PDB entry 6HTB | X-ray diffraction, 2.70 A resolution | chains M and b of the 28 polymer chains in the assembly

# Chain M
Protein: Proteasome subunit beta type-7
From: Saccharomyces cerevisiae (strain ATCC 204508 / S288c)
Notes: EC 3.4.25.1
Reference sequence: P30657 (PSB7_YEAST); residues -12 to 233 here correspond to UniProt positions 21-266 (UniProt number = residue number + 33)
Sequence (246 residues; row label = number of the first residue in the row; numbers below 1 keep their minus sign (Thr-12 is residue -12)):
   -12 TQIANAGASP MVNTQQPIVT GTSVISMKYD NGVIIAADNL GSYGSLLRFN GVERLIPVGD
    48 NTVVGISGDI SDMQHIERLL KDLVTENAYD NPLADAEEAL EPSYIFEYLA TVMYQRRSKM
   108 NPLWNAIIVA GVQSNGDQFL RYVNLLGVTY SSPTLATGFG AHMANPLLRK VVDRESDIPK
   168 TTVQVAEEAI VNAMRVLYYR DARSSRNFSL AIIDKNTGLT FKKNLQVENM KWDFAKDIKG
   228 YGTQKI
Disordered / not traced: -12 to 0, 225-233

# Chain b
Protein: Proteasome subunit beta type-1
From: Saccharomyces cerevisiae (strain ATCC 204508 / S288c)
Notes: EC 3.4.25.1
Reference sequence: P38624 (PSB1_YEAST); residues 1-196 here correspond to UniProt positions 20-215 (UniProt number = residue number + 19)
Sequence (196 residues; row label = number of the first residue in the row):
     1 TSIMAVTFKD GVILGADSRT TTGAYIANRV TDKLTRVHDK IWCCRSGSAA DTQAIADIVQ
    61 YHLELYTSQY GTPSTETAAS VFKELCYENK DNLTAGIIVA GYDDKNKGEV YTIPLGGSVH
   121 KLPYAIAGSG STFIYGYCDK NFRENMSKEE TVDFIKHSLS QAIKWDGSSG GVIRMVVLTA
   181 AGVERLIFYP DEYEQL
Swiss-Prot annotation at these positions:
  - active site: Thr1 (Nucleophile)

# How chain M and chain b interact
Residue-residue contacts (45; chain M residue first):
  Ser32(M) - Trp165(b)
  Ser32(M) - Asp166(b)
  Ser32(M) - Gly167(b)  hydrogen bond (backbone-backbone)
  Leu33(M) - Phe133(b)  hydrophobic
  Leu33(M) - Trp165(b)
  Leu34(M) - Lys164(b)
  Leu34(M) - Trp165(b)  hydrogen bond (backbone-backbone)
  Leu34(M) - Gly167(b)
  Arg35(M) - Trp165(b)
  Asn37(M) - Trp165(b)
  Phe146(M) - Ala24(b)  hydrophobic
  Phe146(M) - Tyr25(b)
  Tyr185(M) - Glu194(b)  hydrogen bond
  Tyr186(M) - Ile26(b)
  Tyr186(M) - Arg29(b)
  Arg187(M) - Ala24(b)
  Arg187(M) - Tyr25(b)
  Arg187(M) - Ile26(b)  hydrogen bond (backbone-backbone)
  Arg187(M) - Ala27(b)  hydrogen bond (side chain-backbone)
  Arg187(M) - Asn28(b)
  Arg187(M) - Arg29(b)
  Asp188(M) - Ala24(b)
  Asp188(M) - Ile26(b)
  Ala189(M) - Arg19(b)
  Ala189(M) - Thr21(b)
  Ala189(M) - Ala24(b)  hydrogen bond (backbone-backbone)
  Ala189(M) - Ile26(b)
  Ala189(M) - Gly167(b)
  Arg190(M) - Ala24(b)
  Arg193(M) - Asp191(b)  salt bridge
  Arg193(M) - Glu194(b)  salt bridge
  Lys218(M) - Arg29(b)  hydrogen bond (backbone-side chain)
  Trp219(M) - Arg29(b)
  Trp219(M) - Val30(b)  hydrophobic
  Trp219(M) - Gly171(b)
  Trp219(M) - Val172(b)  hydrophobic
  Trp219(M) - Tyr189(b)
  Trp219(M) - Pro190(b)
  Phe221(M) - Arg29(b)
  Phe221(M) - Val30(b)  hydrophobic
  Ala222(M) - Val30(b)  hydrophobic
  Ala222(M) - Arg174(b)  hydrogen bond (backbone-side chain)
  Ala222(M) - Ile187(b)  hydrophobic
  Lys223(M) - Ile187(b)
  Lys223(M) - Tyr189(b)
Other interface residues (no listed pair), chain M (21 interface residues in all): Met150, Met217, Asp220
Other interface residues (no listed pair), chain b (25 interface residues in all): Ser18, Ile163, Ser168

# Overview
21 residues of chain M and 25 residues of chain b are in contact; the contacts include 8 hydrogen bonds and 2
salt bridges. Polar contacts include Arg193(M)-Asp191(b), Arg193(M)-Glu194(b) and Tyr185(M)-Glu194(b). Curated
annotation (UniProt) lists active-site residue Thr1(b) on chain b.
Chain M is Proteasome subunit beta type-7 and chain b is Proteasome subunit beta type-1, both from
Saccharomyces cerevisiae (strain ATCC 204508 / S288c); the structure, Yeast 20S proteasome with human beta2c
(S171G), was determined by X-ray diffraction, deposited together with 6HTC, 6HTD, 6HTP, 6HTR, 6HUB, 6HUC and
30 further entries.
